Entry 3LSK (X-ray diffraction, 1.95 A resolution); this record covers chains A and C of the 4 polymer chains in the assembly.

# Chain A (and C)
Molecule: Pyranose 2-oxidase
Source organism: Trametes ochracea
Notes: EC 1.1.3.10; chain C of this document is another copy of the same molecule, construct and numbering; everything in this record applies to it too
Reference sequence: Q7ZA32 (Q7ZA32_TRAOC); residues 1-623 here = UniProt positions 1-623
Amino-acid sequence (623 residues; each row starts with the number of its first residue):
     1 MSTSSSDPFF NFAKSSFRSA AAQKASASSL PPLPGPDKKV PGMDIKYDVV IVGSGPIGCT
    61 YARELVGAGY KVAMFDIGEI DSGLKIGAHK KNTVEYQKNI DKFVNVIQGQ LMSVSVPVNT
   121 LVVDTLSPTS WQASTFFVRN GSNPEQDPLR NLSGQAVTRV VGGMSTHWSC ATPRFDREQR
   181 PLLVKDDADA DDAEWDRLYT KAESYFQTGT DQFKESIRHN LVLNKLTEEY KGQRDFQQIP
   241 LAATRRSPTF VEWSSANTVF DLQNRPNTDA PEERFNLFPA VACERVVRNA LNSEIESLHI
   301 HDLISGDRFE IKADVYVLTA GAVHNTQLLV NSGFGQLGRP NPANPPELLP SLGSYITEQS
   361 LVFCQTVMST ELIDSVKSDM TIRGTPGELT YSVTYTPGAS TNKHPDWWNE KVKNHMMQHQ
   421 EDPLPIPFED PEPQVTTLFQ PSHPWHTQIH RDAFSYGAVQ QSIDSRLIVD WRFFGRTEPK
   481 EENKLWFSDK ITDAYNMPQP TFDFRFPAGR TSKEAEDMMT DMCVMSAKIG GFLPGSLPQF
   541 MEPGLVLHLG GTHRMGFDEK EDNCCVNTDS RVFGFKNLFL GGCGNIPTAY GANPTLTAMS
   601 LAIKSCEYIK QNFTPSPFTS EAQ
Unresolved in the structure: 1-42, 619-623 (chain C: 1-44, 620-623)
Construct notes: engineered mutation S169 (Thr in Q7ZA32)
Glycans and other covalent adducts: flavin-adenine dinucleotide (FAD) linked to H167
Ligand contacts: FAD (flavin-adenine dinucleotide): V52, G53, S54, G55, P56, I57, G58, F75, D76, I77, G78, I107, L111, T158, R159, V160, G162, G163, M164, S165, W168, S169, C170, A171, V281, A282, C283, T319, A320, G321, H324, L328, A453, F454, L547, H548, G582, C583, N593, P594, T595

# Interface between chain A and chain C
Contacting residue pairs - 44 pairs, chain A then chain C:
  T120(A) - T120(C)  hydrogen bond
  L121(A) - L121(C)  hydrophobic
  V122(A) - P148(C)
  D124(A) - S153(C)  hydrogen bond
  D124(A) - P543(C)
  T125(A) - F540(C)
  T125(A) - M541(C)
  T125(A) - E542(C)
  S127(A) - E516(C)  hydrogen bond
  S127(A) - F540(C)
  P128(A) - S360(C)
  P128(A) - S512(C)  hydrogen bond (backbone-side chain)
  P128(A) - A515(C)  hydrophobic
  P128(A) - F540(C)
  T129(A) - S512(C)
  T129(A) - E516(C)
  Q132(A) - L149(C)
  Q132(A) - R505(C)  hydrogen bond
  A133(A) - L149(C)
  A133(A) - R505(C)  hydrogen bond (backbone-side chain)
  S134(A) - L149(C)
  S134(A) - R505(C)
  T135(A) - L149(C)
  F136(A) - P148(C)  hydrophobic
  F136(A) - L149(C)  hydrophobic
  P148(A) - V122(C)
  L149(A) - A133(C)
  L149(A) - S134(C)
  L149(A) - T135(C)
  L149(A) - F136(C)  hydrophobic
  S153(A) - D124(C)  hydrogen bond
  R505(A) - Q132(C)
  R505(A) - A133(C)  hydrogen bond (side chain-backbone)
  S512(A) - P128(C)
  S512(A) - T129(C)
  A515(A) - P128(C)  hydrophobic
  E516(A) - S127(C)  hydrogen bond
  E516(A) - T129(C)
  F540(A) - T125(C)
  F540(A) - S127(C)
  F540(A) - P128(C)
  M541(A) - T125(C)
  E542(A) - T125(C)
  P543(A) - D124(C)
Also at the interface, not in a pair above, chain A (28 interface residues in all): L126, S360, F506, K513
Also at the interface, not in a pair above, chain C (28 interface residues in all): L126, F506, K513

# In short
Chain A and chain C each contribute 28 residues to their interface, with 9 hydrogen bonds. Among the polar
pairs are T120(A)-T120(C), D124(A)-S153(C) and S127(A)-E516(C). Covalently linked flavin-adenine dinucleotide:
at H167(A).
Both chains are Pyranose 2-oxidase (Trametes ochracea). Entry 3LSK (Pyranose 2-oxidase T169S acetate complex)
was determined by X-ray diffraction, deposited together with 3LSI and 3LSM.
